PDB entry 8UB8 | electron microscopy, 3.28 A resolution | chains C and I of the 9 polymer chains in the assembly

== Chain C ==
Protein: Avd
Source organism: Bordetella phage BPP-1
Reference sequence: chimeric construct of Q775D7, Q9FA38: residues 1-124 from Q775D7 (Q775D7_BPBPP) positions 1-124 (same numbers); residues 125-290 from Q9FA38 positions 5-170 (UniProt number = residue number - 120)
Sequence (290 residues; each row starts with the number of its first residue):
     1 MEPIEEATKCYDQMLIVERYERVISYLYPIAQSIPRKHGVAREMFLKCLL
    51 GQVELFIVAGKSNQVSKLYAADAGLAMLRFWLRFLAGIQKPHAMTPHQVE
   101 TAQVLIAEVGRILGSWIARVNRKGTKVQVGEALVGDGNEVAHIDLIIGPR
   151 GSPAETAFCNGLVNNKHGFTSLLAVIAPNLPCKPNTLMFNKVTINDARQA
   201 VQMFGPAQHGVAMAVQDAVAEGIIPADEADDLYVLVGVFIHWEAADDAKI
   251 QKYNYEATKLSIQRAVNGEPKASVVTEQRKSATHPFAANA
Unresolved in the structure: 1-9, 124-290

== Chain I ==
Molecule: Diversity-generating retroelement (DGR) RNA Sp
Sequence (140 nucleotides; each row starts with the number of its first residue):
     1 CAUGGCUCUGCCAACGCUACGGCUUGGCGGGCUGGCCUUUCCUCAAUAGG
    51 UGGUCAGCCGGUUCUGUCCUGCUUCGGCGAACACGUUACACGGUUCGGCA
   101 AAACGUCGAUUACUGAAAAUGGAAAGGCGGGGCCGACUUC
Unresolved in the structure: 1-2, 34-46, 82-89, 140

== How chain C and chain I interact ==
Pairs across the interface (7; chain C residue first):
  Arg36(C) - U3(I)  salt bridge to the phosphate
  Arg36(C) - G4(I)  salt bridge to the phosphate
  Arg36(C) - G5(I)  hydrogen bond to the base
  Arg36(C) - U33(I)  hydrogen bond to the base
  Lys37(C) - U3(I)  hydrogen bond to the base
  Gly39(C) - U3(I)  base contact
  Val40(C) - U3(I)  hydrogen bond to the base

== Overview ==
The chain C/chain I interface involves 4 residues from each chain, with 4 hydrogen bonds and 2 salt bridges.
Polar contacts include Arg36(C)-G5(I), Arg36(C)-U33(I) and Lys37(C)-U3(I).
Chain C is Avd (Bordetella phage BPP-1) and chain I is Diversity-generating retroelement (DGR) RNA Sp; the
structure, Diversity-generating retroelement (DGR) ribonucleoprotein reverse transcriptase - Pre-active State
1a, was determined by electron microscopy together with 8UB7, 8UB9, 8UBA, 8UBB, 8UBC, 8UBD, 8UBE and 8UBF from
the same study.
